Entry 5NT1 (X-ray diffraction, 2.82 A resolution); this record covers chains A and B.

# Chain A
Molecule: E3 ubiquitin/ISG15 ligase TRIM25
From: Homo sapiens
Notes: EC 6.3.2.-, 2.3.2.27
UniProtKB: Q14258 (TRI25_HUMAN); residues 190-379 here = UniProt positions 190-379
Amino-acid sequence (193 residues; each row starts with the number of its first residue):
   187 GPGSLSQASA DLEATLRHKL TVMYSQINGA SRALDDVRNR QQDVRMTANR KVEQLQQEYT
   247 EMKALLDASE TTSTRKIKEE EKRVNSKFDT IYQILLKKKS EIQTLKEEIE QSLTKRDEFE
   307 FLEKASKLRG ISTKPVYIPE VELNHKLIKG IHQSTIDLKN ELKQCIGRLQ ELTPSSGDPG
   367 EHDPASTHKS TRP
Not modelled in the structure: 187-189, 363-379
Differences from the reference sequence: expression tag (187-189); variant Leu358 (Pro in Q14258)
What the authors report for this chain:
  - conformationally variable residues (loop rearrangement): Gly316 to His331

# Chain B
Molecule: Non-structural protein 1
From: Influenza A virus (strain A/Puerto Rico/8/1934 H1N1)
UniProtKB: P03496 (NS1_I34A1); numbering as in UniProt (aligned over 80-230)
Amino-acid sequence (154 residues; row label = number of the first residue in the row):
    77 GPGTMASVPA SRYLTDMTLE EMSREWSMLI PKQKVAGPLC IRMDQAIMDK NIILKANFSV
   137 IFDRLETLIL LRAFTEEGAI VGEISPLPSL PGHTAEDVKN AVGVLIGGLE WNDNTVRVSE
   197 TLQRFAWRSS NENGRPPLTP KQKREMAGTI RSEV
Not modelled in the structure: 77-85, 206-230
Differences from the reference sequence: expression tag (77-79); variant Glu101 (Asp in P03496)
Curated features (UniProtKB/Swiss-Prot):
  - region: Val180 to Thr215 (CPSF4-binding), Ala223 to Val230 (PABPN1-binding)
  - motif: Ile137 to Leu146 (Nuclear export signal)
  - cross-link (Glycyl lysine isopeptide (Lys-Gly)): Lys108 (interchain with G-Cter in ISG15), Lys110 (interchain with G-Cter in ISG15), Lys126 (interchain with G-Cter in ISG15), Lys217 (interchain with G-Cter in ISG15), Lys219 (interchain with G-Cter in ISG15)
What the authors report for this chain:
  - contacts within the chain: Glu96-Arg100
  - mutagenesis - W187A: unchanged signaling
  - mutagenesis - Y89A/L95A/S99A: unchanged signaling in response to interferon response
  - mutagenesis - R140A (Kd 24.1 uM): unchanged binding to E3 ubiquitin/ISG15 ligase TRIM25 (chain A)
  - mutagenesis - L95A/S99A (Kd 125 uM): decreased binding to E3 ubiquitin/ISG15 ligase TRIM25 (chain A)

# How chain A and chain B interact
Pairs across the interface (3):
  Ala254(A) - Phe138(B)  hydrophobic
  Ser255(A) - Phe138(B)
  Thr258(A) - Ile137(B)
Also at the interface, not in a pair above, chain A (4 interface residues in all): Leu251

# In short
4 residues of chain A face 2 of chain B across their interface. From the paper: L95A/S99A of chain B reduce
binding to E3 ubiquitin/ISG15 ligase TRIM25 (chain A); conformational variability at Gly316(A); 4
substitutions were tested in all.
Here chain A is E3 ubiquitin/ISG15 ligase TRIM25 (Homo sapiens) and chain B is Non-structural protein 1
(Influenza A virus (strain A/Puerto Rico/8/1934 H1N1)). Entry 5NT1 (Complex of influenza A NS1 effector domain
with TRIM25 coiled coil) was determined by X-ray diffraction together with 5NT2, 6FLM and 6FLN from the same
study.
